2C1E - chains B and C of the 3 polymer chains in the assembly; structure by X-ray diffraction, 1.77 A resolution.

Chain B:
Name: Caspase-3 subunit P12
From: Homo sapiens
Notes: fragment: beta subunit, residues 176-277
Reference sequence: P42574 (CASP3_HUMAN); numbering as in UniProt (aligned over 176-277)
Chain sequence (103 residues; each row starts with the number of its first residue):
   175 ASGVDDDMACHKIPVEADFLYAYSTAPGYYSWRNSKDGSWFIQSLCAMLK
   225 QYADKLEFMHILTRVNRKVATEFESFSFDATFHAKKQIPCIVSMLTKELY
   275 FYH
Swiss-Prot annotation at these positions:
  - modified residue: Arg207 (Microbial infection: ADP-riboxanated arginine)
  - mutagenesis: Arg207 (R207A: Abolished ADP-riboxanation by C.violaceum CopC)

Chain C:
Name: Aza-peptide inhibitor (5S, 8R, 11S)-8-(2-carboxyethyl)-5-(carboxymethyl)-14-(4-ethoxy-4-oxobutanoyl)-11-(1-methylethyl)-3,6,9,12-tetraoxo-1-phenyl-2-oxa-4,7,10,13,14-pentaazahexadecan -16-oic acid
Chain sequence (5 residues; each row starts with the number of its first residue):
     1 XDEVX
Modified / non-standard residues: PHQ (benzyl chlorocarbonate) at position 1; AA1 ([1-(4-ethoxy-4-oxobutanoyl)hydrazino]acetic acid) at position 5

How chain B and chain C interact:
Pairs across the interface (19; chain B residue first):
  Tyr204(B) - Val4(C)  hydrophobic
  Ser205(B) - Val4(C)
  Ser205(B) - AA1_5(C)  hydrogen bond (backbone-backbone)
  Trp206(B) - Asp2(C)
  Trp206(B) - Glu3(C)
  Trp206(B) - Val4(C)  hydrophobic
  Arg207(B) - Asp2(C)
  Arg207(B) - Glu3(C)  salt bridge
  Arg207(B) - Val4(C)
  Arg207(B) - AA1_5(C)
  Asn208(B) - PHQ_1(C)
  Asn208(B) - Asp2(C)
  Ser209(B) - PHQ_1(C)
  Trp214(B) - Asp2(C)
  Ser249(B) - Asp2(C)
  Phe250(B) - PHQ_1(C)
  Phe250(B) - Asp2(C)  hydrogen bond (backbone-side chain)
  Phe252(B) - PHQ_1(C)
  Phe256(B) - Val4(C)  hydrophobic
Other interface residues (no listed pair), chain B (12 interface residues in all): Glu248

Overview:
12 residues of chain B and 5 residues of chain C are in contact, with 2 hydrogen bonds and 1 salt bridge.
Among the polar pairs are Arg207(B)-Glu3(C), Phe250(B)-Asp2(C) and Ser205(B)-AA1_5(C). From UniProt: one
mutagenesis site on chain B.
Here chain B is Caspase-3 subunit P12 (Homo sapiens) and chain C is Aza-peptide inhibitor (5S, 8R,
11S)-8-(2-carboxyethyl)-5-(carboxymethyl)-14-(4-ethoxy-4-oxobutanoyl)-11-(1-methylethyl)-3,6,9,12-tetraoxo-1-phenyl-2-oxa-4,7,10,13,14-pentaazahexadecan
-16-oic acid. Entry 2C1E (Crystal structures of caspase-3 in complex with aza-peptide Michael acceptor
inhibitors) was determined by X-ray diffraction (same publication as 2C2K, 2C2M, 2C2O and 2C2Z).
